PDB entry 5S5O | X-ray diffraction, 2.30 A resolution | chains C and D of the 6 polymer chains in the assembly

# Chain C
Protein: Tubulin alpha-1B chain
From: Bos taurus
UniProtKB: P81947 (TBA1B_BOVIN); numbering as in UniProt (aligned over 1-451)
Sequence (451 residues; row label = number of the first residue in the row):
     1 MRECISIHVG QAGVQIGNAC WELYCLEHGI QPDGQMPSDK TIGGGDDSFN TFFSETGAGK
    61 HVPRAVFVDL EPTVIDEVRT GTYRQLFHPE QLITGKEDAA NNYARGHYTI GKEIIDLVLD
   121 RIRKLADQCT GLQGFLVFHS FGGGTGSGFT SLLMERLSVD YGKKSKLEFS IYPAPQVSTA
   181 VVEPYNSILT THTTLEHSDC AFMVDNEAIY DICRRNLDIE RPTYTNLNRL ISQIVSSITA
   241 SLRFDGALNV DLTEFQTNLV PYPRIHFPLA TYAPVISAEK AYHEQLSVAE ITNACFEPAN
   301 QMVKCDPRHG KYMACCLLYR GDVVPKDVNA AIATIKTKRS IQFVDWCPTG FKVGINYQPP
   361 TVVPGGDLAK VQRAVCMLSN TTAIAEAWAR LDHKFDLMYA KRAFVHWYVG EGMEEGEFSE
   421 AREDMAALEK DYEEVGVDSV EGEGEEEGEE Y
Not modelled in the structure: 441-451
Bound ions: Ca2+ site 1: Asp39, Thr41, Gly44, Glu55; Ca2+ site 2: Glu284 (shared with 1 residue of chain B)
Small-molecule neighbours:
  - GTP (guanosine-5'-triphosphate): Gly10, Gln11, Ala12, Gln15, Ile16, Asp69, Asp98, Ala99, Ala100, Asn101, Ser140, Gly142, Gly143, Gly144, Thr145, Gly146, Ile171, Pro173, Val177, Ser178, Thr179, Glu183, Asn206, Tyr224, Leu227, Asn228, Ile231
  - N-(4-sulfamoylphenyl)propanamide (WGY): Gln133, Ser165, Asp199, Thr253, Gln256, Thr257

# Chain D
Protein: Tubulin beta-2B chain
From: Bos taurus
UniProtKB: Q6B856 (TBB2B_BOVIN); the author numbering skips numbers that UniProt does not, so the offset changes along the chain: 1-42 = UniProt 1-42; 45-360 = UniProt 43-358; 369-455 = UniProt 359-445
Sequence (445 residues; numbered 1 to 455; 10 numbers in that range are skipped by the numbering (no residue carries them; nothing is unmodelled there); the number before each row is that of its first residue):
     1 MREIVHIQAG QCGNQIGAKF WEVISDEHGI DPTGSYHGDS DL
    45 QLERINVYYN EATGNKYVPR AILVDLEPGT MDSVRSGPFG QIFRPDNFVF GQSGAGNNWA
   105 KGHYTEGAEL VDSVLDVVRK ESESCDCLQG FQLTHSLGGG TGSGMGTLLI SKIREEYPDR
   165 IMNTFSVMPS PKVSDTVVEP YNATLSVHQL VENTDETYCI DNEALYDICF RTLKLTTPTY
   225 GDLNHLVSAT MSGVTTCLRF PGQLNADLRK LAVNMVPFPR LHFFMPGFAP LTSRGSQQYR
   285 ALTVPELTQQ MFDSKNMMAA CDPRHGRYLT VAAIFRGRMS MKEVDEQMLN VQNKNSSYFV
   345 EWIPNNVKTA VCDIPP
   369 RGLKMSATFI GNSTAIQELF KRISEQFTAM FRRKAFLHWY TGEGMDEMEF TEAESNMNDL
   429 VSEYQQYQDA TADEQGEFEE EEGEDEA
Not modelled in the structure: 281-285, 442-455
Bound ions: Mg2+: Gln11 (together with GDP)
Small-molecule neighbours: GDP (guanosine-5'-diphosphate): Gly10, Gln11, Cys12, Gln15, Ile16, Ala99, Asn101, Ser140, Gly142, Gly143, Gly144, Thr145, Gly146, Val171, Pro173, Val177, Ser178, Glu183, Asn206, Leu209, Tyr224, Leu227, Asn228
UniProt features mapped onto this chain:
  - motif: Met1 to Ile4 (MREI motif)
  - binding site (GTP): Gln11, Glu71, Ser140, Gly144, Thr145, Gly146, Asn206, Asn228
  - binding site (Mg(2+)): Glu71
  - modified residue: Ser40 (Phosphoserine), Thr57 (Phosphothreonine), Lys60 (N6-acetyllysine), Ser174 (Phosphoserine), Thr287 (Phosphothreonine), Thr292 (Phosphothreonine), Arg320 (Omega-N-methylarginine), Glu448 (5-glutamyl polyglutamate)
  - cross-link (Glycyl lysine isopeptide (Lys-Gly)): Lys60 (interchain with G-Cter in ubiquitin), Lys326 (interchain with G-Cter in ubiquitin)

# How chain C and chain D interact
Contacting residue pairs (54):
  Gln11(C) with Gln247(D), hydrogen bond
  Lys96(C) with Arg2(D); Asp130(D), salt bridge
  Glu97(C) with Arg2(D), salt bridge; Cys131(D); Arg164(D), salt bridge
  Asp98(C) with Lys254(D), salt bridge
  Ala100(C) with Arg253(D); Lys254(D); Val257(D)
  Asn101(C) with Lys254(D)
  Arg105(C) with Arg253(D)
  Pro175(C) with Asn349(D)
  Ser178(C) with Lys352(D), hydrogen bond
  Thr179(C) with Gln247(D); Leu248(D); Asn258(D), hydrogen bond (backbone-side chain)
  Ala180(C) with Asn258(D); Lys352(D)
  Val181(C) with Asn258(D), hydrogen bond (backbone-side chain); Ile347(D), hydrophobic; Pro348(D); Asn349(D)
  Tyr210(C) with Asp329(D)
  Glu220(C) with Lys326(D)
  Arg221(C) with Met325(D); Asp329(D), salt bridge
  Tyr224(C) with Gln247(D), hydrogen bond
  Lys394(C) with Asn349(D), hydrogen bond
  Leu397(C) with Glu345(D); Trp346(D); Ala440(D), hydrophobic
  Met398(C) with Trp346(D), hydrogen bond (backbone-backbone); Pro348(D)
  Lys401(C) with Phe262(D); Trp346(D); Ala438(D); Thr439(D), hydrogen bond (side chain-backbone)
  Arg402(C) with Phe262(D)
  Ala403(C) with Pro261(D); Phe262(D), hydrophobic
  Phe404(C) with Val257(D); Asn258(D); Val260(D); Pro261(D), hydrogen bond (backbone-backbone); Thr314(D); Ile347(D), hydrophobic
  His406(C) with Val260(D), hydrogen bond (side chain-backbone); Pro261(D); Phe262(D); Pro263(D)
  Trp407(C) with Ala256(D), hydrophobic; Val257(D); Val260(D), hydrogen bond (side chain-backbone)
Also at the interface, not in a pair above, chain C (27 interface residues in all): Val182, Glu411
Also at the interface, not in a pair above, chain D (30 interface residues in all): Asp251, Asn350

# Summary
27 residues of chain C face 30 of chain D across their interface, with 11 hydrogen bonds and 5 salt bridges.
Polar contacts include Lys96(C)-Asp130(D), Glu97(C)-Arg2(D) and Glu97(C)-Arg164(D). Chain C binds
N-(4-sulfamoylphenyl)propanamide and GTP. Ligands of chain D: GDP.
Chain C is Tubulin alpha-1B chain and chain D is Tubulin beta-2B chain, both from Bos taurus; the structure,
Tubulin-Z27682767-complex, was determined by X-ray diffraction, deposited together with 5S4L, 5S4M, 5S4N,
5S4O, 5S4P, 5S4Q and 52 further entries.
